1XZV - chains A and C of the 4 polymer chains in the assembly; structure by X-ray diffraction, 2.11 A resolution.

== Chain A (and C) ==
Protein: Hemoglobin alpha chain
Source organism: Homo sapiens
Notes: chain C of this document is another copy of the same molecule, construct and numbering; everything in this record applies to it too
Reference sequence: P69905 (HBA_HUMAN); residue numbers follow UniProt; this construct covers 1-141
Chain sequence (141 residues; row label = number of the first residue in the row):
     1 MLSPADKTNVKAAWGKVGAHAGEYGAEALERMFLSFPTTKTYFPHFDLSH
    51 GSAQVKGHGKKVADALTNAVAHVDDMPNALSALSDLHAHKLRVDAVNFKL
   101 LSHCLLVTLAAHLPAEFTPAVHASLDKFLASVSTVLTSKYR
Sequence notes: engineered mutation Met1 (Val in P69905), Ala95 (Pro in P69905)
Metal / ion sites: heme Fe near His87 (its only coordinating residue here)
Small-molecule neighbours: heme (HEM): Met32, Thr39, Tyr42, Phe43, His45, Phe46, His58, Lys61, Val62, Ala65, Leu66, Leu83, Leu86, His87, Leu91, Val93, Asn97, Phe98, Leu101, Val132, Ser133, Leu136
Swiss-Prot annotation at these positions:
  - site: Lys61 (Not glycated)
  - natural variant: Asp6 (A6D: In J-Toronto; this construct carries the variant), Ala13 (A13D: In J-Paris 1/J-Aljezur), Glu27 (A27E: In Shenyang; this construct carries the variant), Lys61 (K61N: In Zambia; deletion: In Clinic), Asp64 (A64D: In Pontoise; this construct carries the variant), Asp75 (D75A: In Lille; D75G: In Chapel Hill; D75N: In G-Pest), Ala95 (D95A: In Bassett; this construct carries the variant), Ala111 (A111D: In Petah Tikva)

== Chain A / chain C interface ==
Residue-residue contacts (4):
  Asp126(A) - Arg141(C)  salt bridge
  Lys127(A) - Arg141(C)  hydrogen bond (side chain-backbone)
  Arg141(A) - Asp126(C)  salt bridge
  Arg141(A) - Lys127(C)  hydrogen bond (backbone-side chain)
Also at the interface, not in a pair above, chain A (6 interface residues in all): Met1, Ala123, Ala130
Also at the interface, not in a pair above, chain C (4 interface residues in all): Ala130

== Summary ==
6 residues of chain A face 4 of chain C across their interface; the contacts include 2 hydrogen bonds and 2
salt bridges. Polar pairs include Asp126(A)-Arg141(C) and Lys127(A)-Arg141(C). Chain A binds heme.
Both chains are Hemoglobin alpha chain (Homo sapiens). Entry 1XZV (T-to-THigh Quaternary Transitions in Human
Hemoglobin: alphaP95A deoxy low-salt) was determined by X-ray diffraction together with 1XXT, 1XY0, 1XZ5,
1XZ7, 1XZU, 1Y09 and 45 further entries from the same study.
